9KHH - chains F and C of the 6 polymer chains in the assembly; structure by electron microscopy, 3.65 A resolution.

# Chain F
Name: Norrin, Immunoglobulin gamma-1 heavy chain
Source organism: Homo sapiens
UniProtKB: chimeric construct of Q00604, P0DOX5: residues 25-133 from Q00604 (NDP_HUMAN) positions 25-133 (same numbers); residues 158-387 from P0DOX5 positions 220-449 (UniProt number = residue number + 62)
Amino-acid sequence (409 residues; row label = number of the first residue in the row; numbers below 1 keep their minus sign (Met-13 is residue -13)):
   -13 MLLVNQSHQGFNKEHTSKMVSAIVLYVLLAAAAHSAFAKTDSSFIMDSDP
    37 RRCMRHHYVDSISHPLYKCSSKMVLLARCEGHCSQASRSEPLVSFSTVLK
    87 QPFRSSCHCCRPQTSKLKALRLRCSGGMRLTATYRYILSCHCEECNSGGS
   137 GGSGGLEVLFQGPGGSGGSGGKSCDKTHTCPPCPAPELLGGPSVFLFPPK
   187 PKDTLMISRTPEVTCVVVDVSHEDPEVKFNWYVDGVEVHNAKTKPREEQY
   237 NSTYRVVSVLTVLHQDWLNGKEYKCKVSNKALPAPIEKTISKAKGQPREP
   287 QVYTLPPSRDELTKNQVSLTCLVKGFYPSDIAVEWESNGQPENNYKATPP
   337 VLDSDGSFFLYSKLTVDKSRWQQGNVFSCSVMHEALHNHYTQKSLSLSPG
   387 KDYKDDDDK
Not modelled in the structure: -13 to 34, 133-395
Disulfide bonds: Cys39-Cys96, Cys55-Cys110, Cys65-Cys126, Cys69-Cys128
Construct notes: initiating methionine (-13); expression tag (-12 to 24, 388-395); linker (134-157); conflict Ala333 (Thr395 in P0DOX5)
Curated features (UniProtKB/Swiss-Prot):
  - glycosylation: Asn237 (N-linked (GlcNAc...) (complex) asparagine)

# Chain C
Name: Leucine-rich repeat-containing G-protein coupled receptor 4
Source organism: Homo sapiens
UniProtKB: Q9BXB1 (LGR4_HUMAN); numbering as in UniProt (aligned over 24-951)
Amino-acid sequence (954 residues; each row starts with the number of its first residue):
     9 MKTIIALSYIFCLVFAAPPLCAAPCSCDGDRRVDCSGKGLTAVPEGLSAF
    59 TQALDISMNNITQLPEDAFKNFPFLEELQLAGNDLSFIHPKALSGLKELK
   109 VLTLQNNQLKTVPSEAIRGLSALQSLRLDANHITSVPEDSFEGLVQLRHL
   159 WLDDNSLTEVPVHPLSNLPTLQALTLALNKISSIPDFAFTNLSSLVVLHL
   209 HNNKIRSLSQHCFDGLDNLETLDLNYNNLGEFPQAIKALPSLKELGFHSN
   259 SISVIPDGAFDGNPLLRTIHLYDNPLSFVGNSAFHNLSDLHSLVIRGASM
   309 VQQFPNLTGTVHLESLTLTGTKISSIPNNLCQEQKMLRTLDLSYNNIRDL
   359 PSFNGCHALEEISLQRNQIYQIKEGTFQGLISLRILDLSRNLIHEIHSRA
   409 FATLGPITNLDVSFNELTSFPTEGLNGLNQLKLVGNFKLKEALAAKDFVN
   459 LRSLSVPYAYQCCAFWGCDSYANLNTEDNSLQDHSVAQEKGTADAANVTS
   509 TLENEEHSQIIIHCTPSTGAFKPCEYLLGSWMIRLTVWFIFLVALFFNLL
   559 VILTTFASCTSLPSSKLFIGLISVSNLFMGIYTGILTFLDAVSWGRFAEF
   609 GIWWETGSGCKVAGFLAVFSSESAIFLLMLATVERSLSAKDIMKNGKSNH
   659 LKQFRVAALLAFLGATVAGCFPLFHRGEYSASPLCLPFPTGETPSLGFTV
   709 TLVLLNSLAFLLMAVIYTKLYCNLEKEDLSENSQSSMIKHVAWLIFTNCI
   759 FFCPVAFFSFAPLITAISISPEIMKSVTLIFFPLPACLNPVLYVFFNPKF
   809 KEDWKLLKRRVTKKSGSVSVSISSQGGCLEQDFYYDCGMYSHLQGNLTVC
   859 DCCESFLLTKPVSCKHLIKSHSCPALAVASCQRPEGYWSDCGTQSAHSDY
   909 ADEEDSFVSDSSDQVQACGRACFYQSRGFPLVRYAYNLPRVKDAAADYKD
   959 DDDK
Not modelled in the structure: 9-29, 474-519, 650-654, 733-740, 821-962
Disulfide bonds: Cys33-Cys43, Cys339-Cys364
Construct notes: initiating methionine (9); expression tag (10-23, 952-962)
Curated features (UniProtKB/Swiss-Prot):
  - modified residue: Ser920 (Phosphoserine)
  - glycosylation (N-linked (GlcNAc...) asparagine): Asn68, Asn199, Asn294, Asn314, Asn505

# Interface between chain F and chain C
Pairs across the interface - 20 pairs, chain F then chain C:
  Arg41(F) - Arg40(C)
  Arg41(F) - Glu85(C)  salt bridge
  His43(F) - Glu85(C)  salt bridge
  His43(F) - Arg156(C)
  Val45(F) - His157(C)
  Val45(F) - Trp159(C)  hydrophobic
  Val45(F) - Ala181(C)  hydrophobic
  Ser47(F) - His207(C)
  Lys54(F) - Tyr234(C)
  Lys54(F) - Tyr280(C)  hydrogen bond
  Ser57(F) - His209(C)  hydrogen bond (backbone-side chain)
  Ser57(F) - Asp231(C)
  Met59(F) - Trp159(C)  hydrogen bond (backbone-side chain)
  Met59(F) - Ala181(C)  hydrophobic
  Met59(F) - Thr183(C)
  Met59(F) - Val205(C)  hydrophobic
  Thr100(F) - Asp38(C)
  Tyr122(F) - Glu85(C)
  Leu124(F) - Arg40(C)
  Ser125(F) - Asp38(C)  hydrogen bond
Interface residues without a listed pair, chain F (16 interface residues in all): Ser56, Lys58, Val60, Leu61, Arg109
Interface residues without a listed pair, chain C (19 interface residues in all): Val109, Ser133, Asp162, Leu182, Asn210

# Summary
16 residues of chain F face 19 of chain C across their interface; the contacts include 4 hydrogen bonds and 2
salt bridges. Polar contacts include Arg41(F)-Glu85(C), His43(F)-Glu85(C) and Lys54(F)-Tyr280(C).
Here chain F is Norrin, Immunoglobulin gamma-1 heavy chain and chain C is Leucine-rich repeat-containing
G-protein coupled receptor 4, both from Homo sapiens. Entry 9KHH (Structure of the complex of LGR4 with Norrin
(2:2)) was determined by electron microscopy.
